PDB entry 7JWG | X-ray diffraction, 3.05 A resolution | chains L and C of the 3 polymer chains in the assembly

[Chain L]
Name: Antibody 221-7 Fab light chain
Source organism: Homo sapiens
Notes: antibody fragment or engineered binder
Sequence (207 residues; each row starts with the number of its first residue):
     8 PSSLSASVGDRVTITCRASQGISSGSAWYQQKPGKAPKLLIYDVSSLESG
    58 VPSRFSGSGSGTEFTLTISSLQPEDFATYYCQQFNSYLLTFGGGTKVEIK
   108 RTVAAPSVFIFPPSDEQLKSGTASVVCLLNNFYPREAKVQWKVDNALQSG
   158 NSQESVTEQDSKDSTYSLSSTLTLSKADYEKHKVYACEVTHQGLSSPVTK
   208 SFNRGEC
Disulfide bonds: Cys23-Cys88, Cys134-Cys194

[Chain C]
Name: Outer surface protein A
Source organism: Borrelia burgdorferi (strain ATCC 35210 / B31 / CIP 102532 / DSM 4680)
Reference sequence: P0CL66 (OSPA_BORBU); residues 23-273 here = UniProt positions 23-273
Sequence (251 residues; each row starts with the number of its first residue):
    23 SLDEKNSVSVDLPGEMKVLVSKEKNKDGKYDLIATVDKLELKGTSDKNNG
    73 SGVLEGVKADKSKVKLTISDDLGQTTLEVFKEDGKTLVSKKVTSKDKSST
   123 EEKFNEKGEVSEKIITRADGTRLEYTGIKSDGSGKAKEVLKGYVLEGTLT
   173 AEKTTLVVKEGTVTLSKNISKSGEVSVELNDTDSSAATKKTAAWNSGTST
   223 LTITVNSKKTKDLVFTKENTITVQQYDSNGTKLEGSAVEITKLDEIKNAL
   273 K
Unresolved in the structure: 30, 45, 74
Swiss-Prot annotation at these positions:
  - natural variant: Pro35 (P35S: In strain: CA7), Lys39 (K39N: In strain: PBre and 21343WI), Asp59 (D59H: In strain: 42373NY3), Ile90 (I90V: In strain: CA8), Val114 (V114A: In strain: PBre), Asn127 (N127S: In strain: CA8), Val132 to Ser133 (sequence variant, change not given here; In strain: CA8), Arg144 (R144K: In strain: 21343WI), Gly149 (G149E: In strain: PBre and 42373NY3), Gly164 (G164S: In strain: PBre), Glu196 (E196A: In strain: CA8 and 21343WI)
From the paper describing this entry:
  - specificity-determining residues: Glu131 (by similarity / conservation)

[Chain L / chain C interface]
Residue-residue contacts (4):
  Tyr49(L) - Gly106(C)
  Asp50(L) - Lys87(C)  hydrogen bond (backbone-side chain)
  Ser52(L) - Lys87(C)  hydrogen bond (backbone-side chain)
  Glu55(L) - Lys107(C)  salt bridge
Other interface residues (no listed pair), chain L (6 interface residues in all): Ser31, Ser93
Other interface residues (no listed pair), chain C (7 interface residues in all): Glu100, Phe102, Lys112, Lys193
Interface features reported in the paper:
  - residue pairs: Asp50(L)-Lys87(C) (hydrogen bond), Ser52(L)-Lys87(C) (hydrogen bond), Glu55(L)-Lys107(C) (salt bridge)
  - epitope / paratope residues, chain L: Asp50(L), Ser52(L), Glu55(L)
  - epitope / paratope residues, chain C: Lys87(C), Gly106(C), Lys107(C), Lys193(C)

[Overview]
6 residues of chain L and 7 residues of chain C are in contact; the contacts include 2 hydrogen bonds and 1
salt bridge. Among the polar pairs are Glu55(L)-Lys107(C), Asp50(L)-Lys87(C) and Ser52(L)-Lys87(C). The paper
describes hydrogen bonds between Asp50(L) and Lys87(C) and Ser52(L) and Lys87(C); a salt bridge between
Glu55(L) and Lys107(C). From the paper: epitope/paratope residues Asp50(L), Ser52(L) and Lys87(C) among
others; the specificity determinant Glu131(C).
Chain L is Antibody 221-7 Fab light chain (Homo sapiens) and chain C is Outer surface protein A (Borrelia
burgdorferi (strain ATCC 35210 / B31 / CIP 102532 / DSM 4680)); the structure, OspA-Fab 221-7 complex
structure, was determined by X-ray diffraction.
